PDB entry 8Q16 | electron microscopy, 3.60 A resolution | chains F and I of the 10 polymer chains in the assembly

== Chain F ==
Protein: Histone H3.2
Reference sequence: A2Y533 (H32_ORYSI); residue numbers follow UniProt; this construct covers 1-136
Amino-acid sequence (136 residues; row label = number of the first residue in the row):
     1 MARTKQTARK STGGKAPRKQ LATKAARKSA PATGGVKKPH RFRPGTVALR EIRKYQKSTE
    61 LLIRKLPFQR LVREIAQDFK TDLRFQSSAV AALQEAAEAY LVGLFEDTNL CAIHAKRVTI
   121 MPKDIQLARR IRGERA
Not modelled in the structure: 1-44, 136
UniProt features mapped onto this chain:
  - modified residue: Lys5 (N6-methylated lysine), Lys10 (N6-acetyllysine), Ser11 (Phosphoserine), Thr12 (Phosphothreonine), Lys15 (N6-acetyllysine), Lys19 (N6-acetyllysine), Lys24 (N6-acetyllysine), Lys28 (N6-methylated lysine), Ser29 (Phosphoserine), Lys37 (N6-methylated lysine)

== Chain I ==
Molecule: Widom 601
Sequence (147 nucleotides; each row starts with the number of its first residue; numbers below 1 keep their minus sign (DA-73 is residue -73)):
   -73 ACAGGATGTA TATATCTGAC ACGTGCCTGG AGACTAGGGA GTAATCCCCT TGGCGGTTAA
   -13 AACGCGGGGG ACAGCGCGTA CGTGCGTTTA AGCGGTGCTA GAGCTGTCTA CGACCAATTG
    47 AGCGGCCTCG GCACCGGGAT TCTCCAG

== Interface between chain F and chain I ==
Pairs across the interface (15):
  Thr46(F) - DT69(I)  phosphate contact
  Thr46(F) - DC70(I)  hydrogen bond to the phosphate
  Arg64(F) - DA-13(I)  sugar contact
  Arg73(F) - DT-23(I)  salt bridge to the phosphate
  Arg84(F) - DT-24(I)  hydrogen bond to the sugar
  Arg84(F) - DT-23(I)  phosphate contact
  Phe85(F) - DT-24(I)  sugar contact
  Phe85(F) - DT-23(I)  hydrogen bond to the phosphate
  Gln86(F) - DT-24(I)  phosphate contact
  Arg117(F) - DA-3(I)  phosphate contact
  Arg117(F) - DC-2(I)  phosphate contact
  Val118(F) - DA-3(I)  phosphate contact
  Thr119(F) - DA-3(I)  hydrogen bond to the phosphate
  Met121(F) - DA-3(I)  phosphate contact
  Met121(F) - DC-2(I)  phosphate contact
Interface residues without a listed pair, chain F (12 interface residues in all): Ser87, Lys116

== In short ==
12 residues of chain F and 7 residues of chain I are in contact, with 4 hydrogen bonds and 1 salt bridge.
Among the polar pairs are Arg84(F)-DT-24(I), Thr46(F)-DC70(I) and Phe85(F)-DT-23(I).
Chain F is Histone H3.2 and chain I is Widom 601; the structure, CryoEM structure of rice nucleosome
containing a H4 variant chimera, was determined by electron microscopy (same publication as 8Q15).
